PDB entry 6DDW | X-ray diffraction, 1.40 A resolution | chain A

[Chain A]
Protein: Dihydrofolate reductase
Source organism: Mycobacterium tuberculosis (strain ATCC 25618 / H37Rv)
Notes: EC 1.5.1.3
UniProt: P9WNX1 (DYR_MYCTU); residues -1 to 159 here correspond to UniProt positions 1-161 (UniProt number = residue number + 2)
Amino-acid sequence (161 residues; row label = number of the first residue in the row; numbers below 1 keep their minus sign (Met-1 is residue -1)):
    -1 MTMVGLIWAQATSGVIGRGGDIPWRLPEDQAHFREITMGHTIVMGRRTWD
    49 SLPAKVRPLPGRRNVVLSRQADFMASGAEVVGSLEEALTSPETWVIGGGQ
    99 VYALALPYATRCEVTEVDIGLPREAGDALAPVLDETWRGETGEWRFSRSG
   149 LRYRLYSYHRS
Unresolved in the structure: -1 to 0
Swiss-Prot annotation at these positions:
  - binding site (substrate): Ile5 to Ala7, Asp27, Arg32, Arg60, Tyr100, Thr113
  - binding site (NADP(+)): Trp6, Ala7, Ile14 to Asp19, Gly43 to Thr46, Leu65 to Gln68, Gly80, Ile94 to Val99
Residues lining bound ligands:
  - G7D (N-(4-{[(2-amino-4-oxo-3,4-dihydropteridin-6-yl)methyl]amino}-2-hydroxybenzene-1-carbonyl)-L-glutamic acid): Ile5, Trp6, Ala7, Ile20, Asp27, Gln28, Ala29, His30, Phe31, Arg32, Thr46, Leu50, Pro51, Val54, Leu57, Pro58, Arg60, Ile94, Tyr100, Thr113
  - NADPH (NDP; NADPH dihydro-nicotinamide-adenine-dinucleotide phosphate): Trp6, Ala7, Ile14, Gly15, Arg16, Gly18, Asp19, Ile20, Trp22, Gly43, Arg44, Arg45, Thr46, Ser49, Leu65, Ser66, Arg67, Gln68, Gly80, Ile94, Gly95, Gly96, Gly97, Gln98, Val99, Tyr100, Leu102, Ala126
From the paper describing this entry:
  - binding site for G7D: Trp22, Asp27, His30, Arg32, Arg60, Thr113

[Overview]
Bound to chain A: NADPH and compound G7D. From UniProt: 8 substrate-binding residues and 23 NADP+-binding
residues. The paper reports a binding site for G7D at Trp22, Asp27 and His30 among others.
Chain A is Dihydrofolate reductase (Mycobacterium tuberculosis (strain ATCC 25618 / H37Rv)); the structure,
Mycobacterium tuberculosis Dihydrofolate Reductase complexed with beta-NADPH and
N-(4-{[(2-amino-4-oxo-3,4-dihydropteridin-6-yl)methyl]amino}-2-hydroxybenzene-1-carbonyl)-L-glutamic acid, was
determined by X-ray diffraction together with 6DDP, 6DDS, 6DE4 and 6DE5 from the same study.
